Entry 6A5T (electron microscopy, 6.70 A resolution (low resolution: residue-level contacts below are approximate; hydrogen-bond / salt-bridge calls are withheld)); this record covers chains N and d of the 23 polymer chains in the assembly.

Chain N:
Molecule: 198-nt DNA strand
Sequence (198 nucleotides; row label = number of the first residue in the row; numbers below 1 keep their minus sign (DG-125 is residue -125)):
  -125 GCTTACGTCA GTCTGGCCAT CTTTGTGTTT GGTGTGTTTG GGTGGTGGCC GTTTTCGTTG
   -65 TTTTTTTCTG TCTCGTGCCT GGTGTCTTGG GTGTAATCCC CTTGGCGGTT AAAACGCGGG
    -5 GGACAGCGCG TACGTGCGTT TAAGCGGTGC TAGAGCTGTC TACGACCAAT TGAGCGGCCT
    55 CGGCACCGGG ATTCTGAT
Disordered / not traced: -125 to -54, -41 to -33

Chain d:
Name: Histone H2B type 1-J
From: Homo sapiens
UniProtKB: P06899 (H2B1J_HUMAN); residues -3 to 122 here correspond to UniProt positions 1-126 (UniProt number = residue number + 4)
Sequence (129 residues; each row starts with the number of its first residue; numbers below 1 keep their minus sign (Gly-6 is residue -6)):
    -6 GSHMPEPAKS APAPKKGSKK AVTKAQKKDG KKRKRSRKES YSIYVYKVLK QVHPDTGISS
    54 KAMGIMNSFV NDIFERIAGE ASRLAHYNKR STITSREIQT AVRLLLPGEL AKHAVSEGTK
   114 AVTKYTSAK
Disordered / not traced: -6 to 27
Sequence notes: expression tag (-6 to -4)
Curated features (UniProtKB/Swiss-Prot):
  - modified residue: Pro-2 (N-acetylproline), Glu-1 (ADP-ribosyl glutamic acid), Lys2 (N6-(2-hydroxyisobutyryl)lysine), Ser3 (ADP-ribosylserine), Lys8 (N6-(beta-hydroxybutyryl)lysine), Lys9 (N6-(2-hydroxyisobutyryl)lysine), Ser11 (Phosphoserine), Lys12 (N6-acetyllysine), Lys13 (N6-(beta-hydroxybutyryl)lysine), Lys17 (N6-(2-hydroxyisobutyryl)lysine), Lys20 (N6-(2-hydroxyisobutyryl)lysine), Lys21 (N6-(2-hydroxyisobutyryl)lysine), Lys31 (N6-(2-hydroxyisobutyryl)lysine), Glu32 (PolyADP-ribosyl glutamic acid), Ser33 (Phosphoserine), Lys40 (N6-(2-hydroxyisobutyryl)lysine), Lys43 (N6-(2-hydroxyisobutyryl)lysine), Lys54 (N6,N6-dimethyllysine), Arg76 (Dimethylated arginine), Lys82 (N6,N6,N6-trimethyllysine) and 6 more in UniProt
  - glycosylation: Ser109 (O-linked (GlcNAc) serine)
  - cross-link (Glycyl lysine isopeptide (Lys-Gly)): Lys2 (interchain with G-Cter in SUMO2), Lys17 (interchain with G-Cter in SUMO2), Lys31 (interchain with G-Cter in ubiquitin), Lys117 (interchain with G-Cter in ubiquitin)

Interface between chain N and chain d:
Contacting residue pairs - 8 pairs, chain N then chain d:
  DG48(N) - Ile36(d)
  DG48(N) - Tyr37(d)
  DC49(N) - Arg30(d)
  DC49(N) - Ile36(d)
  DG50(N) - Arg28(d)
  DG50(N) - Arg30(d)
  DG50(N) - Lys31(d)
  DG51(N) - Arg28(d)
Interface residues without a listed pair, chain d (7 interface residues in all): Ser29, Lys40

Overview:
4 residues of chain N and 7 residues of chain d are in contact.
Here chain N is a 198-nt DNA strand and chain d is Histone H2B type 1-J (Homo sapiens). Entry 6A5T (RNA
polymerase II elongation complex stalled at SHL(-1) of the nucleosome) was determined by electron microscopy
(same publication as 6A5L, 6A5O, 6A5P, 6A5R, 6A5U and 6INQ).
